PDB entry 7D7D | electron microscopy, 4.50 A resolution (low resolution: residue-level contacts below are approximate; hydrogen-bond / salt-bridge calls are withheld) | chains C and D of the 12 polymer chains in the assembly

# Chain C
Protein: DNA-directed RNA polymerase subunit beta
Organism: Escherichia coli 1-392-07_S4_C3
Notes: EC 2.7.7.6
Reference sequence: A0A080FHH4 (A0A080FHH4_ECOLX); residue numbers follow UniProt; this construct covers 1-1342
Sequence (1342 residues; numbered 1 to 1342; the number before each row is that of its first residue):
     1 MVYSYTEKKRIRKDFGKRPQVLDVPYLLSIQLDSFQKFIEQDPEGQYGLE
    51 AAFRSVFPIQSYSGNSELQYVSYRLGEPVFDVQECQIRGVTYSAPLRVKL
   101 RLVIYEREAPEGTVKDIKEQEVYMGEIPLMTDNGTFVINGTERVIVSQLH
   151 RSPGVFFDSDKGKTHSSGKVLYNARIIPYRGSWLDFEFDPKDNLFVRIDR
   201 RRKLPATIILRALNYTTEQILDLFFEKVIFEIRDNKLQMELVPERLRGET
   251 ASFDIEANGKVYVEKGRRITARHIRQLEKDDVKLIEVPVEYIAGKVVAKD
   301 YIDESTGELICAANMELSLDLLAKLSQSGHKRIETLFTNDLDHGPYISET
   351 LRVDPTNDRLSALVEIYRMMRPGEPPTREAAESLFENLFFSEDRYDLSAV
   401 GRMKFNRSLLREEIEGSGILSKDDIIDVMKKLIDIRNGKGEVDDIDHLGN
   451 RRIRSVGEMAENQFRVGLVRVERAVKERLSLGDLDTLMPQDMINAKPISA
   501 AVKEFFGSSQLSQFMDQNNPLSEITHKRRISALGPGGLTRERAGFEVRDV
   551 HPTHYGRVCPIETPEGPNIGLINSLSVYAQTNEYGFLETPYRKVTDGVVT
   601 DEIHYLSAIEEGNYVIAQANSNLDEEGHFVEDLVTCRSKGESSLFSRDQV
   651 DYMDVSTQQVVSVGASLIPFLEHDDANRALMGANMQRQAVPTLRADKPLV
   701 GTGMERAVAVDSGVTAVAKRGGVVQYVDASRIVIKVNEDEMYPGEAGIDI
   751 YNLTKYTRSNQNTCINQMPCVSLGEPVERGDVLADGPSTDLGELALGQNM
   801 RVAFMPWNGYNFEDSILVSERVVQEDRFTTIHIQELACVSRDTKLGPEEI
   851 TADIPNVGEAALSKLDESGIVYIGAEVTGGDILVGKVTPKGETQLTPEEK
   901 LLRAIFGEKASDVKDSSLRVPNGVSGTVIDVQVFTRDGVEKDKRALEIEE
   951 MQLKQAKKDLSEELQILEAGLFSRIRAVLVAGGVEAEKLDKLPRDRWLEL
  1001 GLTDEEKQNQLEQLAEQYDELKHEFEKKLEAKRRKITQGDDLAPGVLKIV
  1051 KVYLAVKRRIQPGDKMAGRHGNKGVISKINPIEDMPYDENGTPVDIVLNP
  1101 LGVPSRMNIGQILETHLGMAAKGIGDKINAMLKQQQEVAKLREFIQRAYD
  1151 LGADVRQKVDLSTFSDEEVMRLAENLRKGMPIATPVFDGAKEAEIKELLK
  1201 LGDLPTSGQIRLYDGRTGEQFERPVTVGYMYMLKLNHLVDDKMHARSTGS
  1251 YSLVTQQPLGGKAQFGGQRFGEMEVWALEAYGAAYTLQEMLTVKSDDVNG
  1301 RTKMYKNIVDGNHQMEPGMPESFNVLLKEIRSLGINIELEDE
Disordered / not traced: 1, 1342

# Chain D
Protein: DNA-directed RNA polymerase subunit beta'
Organism: Escherichia coli
Notes: EC 2.7.7.6
Reference sequence: D7Y6A2 (D7Y6A2_ECOLX); residues 1-1407 here = UniProt positions 1-1407
Sequence (1407 residues; numbered 1 to 1407; the number before each row is that of its first residue):
     1 MKDLLKFLKAQTKTEEFDAIKIALASPDMIRSWSFGEVKKPETINYRTFK
    51 PERDGLFCARIFGPVKDYECLCGKYKRLKHRGVICEKCGVEVTQTKVRRE
   101 RMGHIELASPTAHIWFLKSLPSRIGLLLDMPLRDIERVLYFESYVVIEGG
   151 MTNLERQQILTEEQYLDALEEFGDEFDAKMGAEAIQALLKSMDLEQECEQ
   201 LREELNETNSETKRKKLTKRIKLLEAFVQSGNKPEWMILTVLPVLPPDLR
   251 PLVPLDGGRFATSDLNDLYRRVINRNNRLKRLLDLAAPDIIVRNEKRMLQ
   301 EAVDALLDNGRRGRAITGSNKRPLKSLADMIKGKQGRFRQNLLGKRVDYS
   351 GRSVITVGPYLRLHQCGLPKKMALELFKPFIYGKLELRGLATTIKAAKKM
   401 VEREEAVVWDILDEVIREHPVLLNRAPTLHRLGIQAFEPVLIEGKAIQLH
   451 PLVCAAYNADFDGDQMAVHVPLTLEAQLEARALMMSTNNILSPANGEPII
   501 VPSQDVVLGLYYMTRDCVNAKGEGMVLTGPKEAERLYRSGLASLHARVKV
   551 RITEYEKDANGELVAKTSLKDTTVGRAILWMIVPKGLPYSIVNQALGKKA
   601 ISKMLNTCYRILGLKPTVIFADQIMYTGFAYAARSGASVGIDDMVIPEKK
   651 HEIISEAEAEVAEIQEQFQSGLVTAGERYNKVIDIWAAANDRVSKAMMDN
   701 LQTETVINRDGQEEKQVSFNSIYMMADSGARGSAAQIRQLAGMRGLMAKP
   751 DGSIIETPITANFREGLNVLQYFISTHGARKGLADTALKTANSGYLTRRL
   801 VDVAQDLVVTEDDCGTHEGIMMTPVIEGGDVKEPLRDRVLGRVTAEDVLK
   851 PGTADILVPRNTLLHEQWCDLLEENSVDAVKVRSVVSCDTDFGVCAHCYG
   901 RDLARGHIINKGEAIGVIAAQSIGEPGTQLTMRTFHIGGAASRAAAESSI
   951 QVKNKGSIKLSNVKSVVNSSGKLVITSRNTELKLIDEFGRTKESYKVPYG
  1001 AVLAKGDGEQVAGGETVANWDPHTMPVITEVSGFVRFTDMIDGQTITRQT
  1051 DELTGLSSLVVLDSAERTAGGKDLRPALKIVDAQGNDVLIPGTDMPAQYF
  1101 LPGKAIVQLEDGVQISSGDTLARIPQESGGTKDITGGLPRVADLFEARRP
  1151 KEPAILAEISGIVSFGKETKGKRRLVITPVDGSDPYEEMIPKWRQLNVFE
  1201 GERVERGDVISDGPEAPHDILRLRGVHAVTRYIVNEVQDVYRLQGVKIND
  1251 KHIEVIVRQMLRKATIVNAGSSDFLEGEQVEYSRVKIANRELEANGKVGA
  1301 TYSRDLLGITKASLATESFISAASFQETTRVLTEAAVAGKRDELRGLKEN
  1351 VIVGRLIPAGTGYAYHQDRMRRRAAGEAPAAPQVTAEDASASLAELLNAG
  1401 LGGSDNE
Disordered / not traced: 1-15, 933-947, 1127-1134, 1374-1407
Bound ions: Zn2+ site 1: C72, C88; Mg2+: D460, D464; Zn2+ site 2: C814, R883, C888, C895, C898

# Interface between chain C and chain D
Pairs across the interface - 244 pairs, chain C then chain D:
  F545(C) - D785(D)
  R548(C) - R780(D)
  D549(C) - R780(D)
  V550(C) - H777(D)
  V550(C) - R780(D)
  P552(C) - F773(D)
  Y555(C) - V769(D)
  P560(C) - T776(D)
  P560(C) - R780(D)
  I561(C) - T776(D)
  Q618(C) - V769(D)
  Q618(C) - L770(D)
  N620(C) - N768(D)
  L671(C) - Y772(D)
  E672(C) - G766(D)
  E672(C) - L767(D)
  H673(C) - F763(D)
  H673(C) - R764(D)
  H673(C) - E765(D)
  H673(C) - G766(D)
  D674(C) - Y772(D)
  D675(C) - Y772(D)
  A676(C) - T776(D)
  N677(C) - A779(D)
  N677(C) - L783(D)
  A679(C) - Y772(D)
  F804(C) - S638(D)
  M805(C) - A633(D)
  M805(C) - G636(D)
  P806(C) - A637(D)
  N808(C) - P359(D)
  N808(C) - A633(D)
  G809(C) - F629(D)
  Y810(C) - P359(D)
  Y810(C) - Y360(D)
  F812(C) - P451(D)
  F812(C) - D505(D)
  F812(C) - F629(D)
  E813(C) - D460(D)
  E813(C) - F461(D)
  E813(C) - Q504(D)
  D814(C) - F461(D)
  D814(C) - D462(D)
  S815(C) - V357(D)
  K844(C) - F49(D)
  Q1061(C) - K445(D)
  P1062(C) - A446(D)
  K1065(C) - D462(D)
  K1073(C) - D462(D)
  G1074(C) - D462(D)
  V1075(C) - I355(D)
  V1075(C) - F461(D)
  S1077(C) - T356(D)
  S1077(C) - V357(D)
  N1099(C) - D505(D)
  P1100(C) - A637(D)
  L1101(C) - Q504(D)
  L1101(C) - D505(D)
  L1101(C) - R731(D)
  P1104(C) - M725(D)
  P1104(C) - Q736(D)
  S1105(C) - R731(D)
  S1105(C) - Q736(D)
  R1106(C) - R731(D)
  M1107(C) - Q736(D)
  M1107(C) - Q739(D)
  M1107(C) - L740(D)
  M1107(C) - F763(D)
  H1116(C) - G640(D)
  H1116(C) - I641(D)
  F1187(C) - V769(D)
  F1187(C) - Y772(D)
  E1192(C) - I641(D)
  K1196(C) - D642(D)
  S1207(C) - D642(D)
  Q1209(C) - S638(D)
  E1219(C) - R634(D)
  F1221(C) - A633(D)
  F1221(C) - R634(D)
  E1222(C) - Y512(D)
  E1222(C) - R634(D)
  E1222(C) - S635(D)
  E1222(C) - G636(D)
  R1223(C) - S635(D)
  R1223(C) - G636(D)
  R1223(C) - D643(D)
  R1223(C) - F719(D)
  R1223(C) - S721(D)
  R1223(C) - M724(D)
  V1225(C) - S638(D)
  T1226(C) - S638(D)
  T1226(C) - V639(D)
  T1226(C) - G640(D)
  V1239(C) - K445(D)
  D1240(C) - K445(D)
  K1242(C) - R352(D)
  K1242(C) - Q465(D)
  M1243(C) - R352(D)
  M1243(C) - M372(D)
  M1243(C) - K445(D)
  H1244(C) - G351(D)
  H1244(C) - R352(D)
  H1244(C) - M372(D)
  A1245(C) - S350(D)
  A1245(C) - E375(D)
  A1245(C) - L376(D)
  R1246(C) - D348(D)
  R1246(C) - Y349(D)
  R1246(C) - S350(D)
  S1247(C) - D348(D)
  S1247(C) - Y349(D)
  S1247(C) - E375(D)
  T1248(C) - D348(D)
  G1249(C) - D348(D)
  Y1251(C) - D256(D)
  Y1251(C) - D348(D)
  S1252(C) - D256(D)
  L1253(C) - R99(D)
  L1253(C) - D256(D)
  V1254(C) - R99(D)
  V1254(C) - L249(D)
  V1254(C) - R337(D)
  Q1256(C) - R99(D)
  Q1257(C) - N341(D)
  Q1257(C) - K345(D)
  P1258(C) - R346(D)
  P1258(C) - D348(D)
  G1260(C) - R346(D)
  G1261(C) - R346(D)
  Q1264(C) - G257(D)
  Q1264(C) - G258(D)
  G1267(C) - R346(D)
  G1267(C) - V347(D)
  G1267(C) - S350(D)
  Q1268(C) - R346(D)
  Q1268(C) - V347(D)
  Q1268(C) - S350(D)
  Q1268(C) - G351(D)
  Q1268(C) - R352(D)
  Q1268(C) - H469(D)
  R1269(C) - Q340(D)
  R1269(C) - G344(D)
  R1269(C) - K345(D)
  R1269(C) - R346(D)
  F1270(C) - G344(D)
  F1270(C) - K345(D)
  M1273(C) - T428(D)
  M1273(C) - Q921(D)
  E1274(C) - N424(D)
  E1274(C) - A426(D)
  E1274(C) - T428(D)
  W1276(C) - V801(D)
  W1276(C) - V917(D)
  W1276(C) - Q921(D)
  W1276(C) - K1348(D)
  A1277(C) - T428(D)
  A1277(C) - H430(D)
  A1277(C) - I434(D)
  A1277(C) - Q921(D)
  E1279(C) - L1347(D)
  E1279(C) - I1357(D)
  A1280(C) - R431(D)
  A1280(C) - I918(D)
  Y1281(C) - R431(D)
  Y1281(C) - L432(D)
  Y1281(C) - L483(D)
  Y1281(C) - M484(D)
  Y1281(C) - N489(D)
  G1282(C) - E479(D)
  G1282(C) - G1360(D)
  G1282(C) - T1361(D)
  A1283(C) - E479(D)
  A1283(C) - M484(D)
  A1284(C) - E479(D)
  A1284(C) - T1361(D)
  A1284(C) - G1362(D)
  Y1285(C) - E479(D)
  Y1285(C) - L1356(D)
  Y1285(C) - T1361(D)
  T1286(C) - E479(D)
  Q1288(C) - L1356(D)
  E1289(C) - P471(D)
  E1289(C) - L472(D)
  E1289(C) - T473(D)
  E1289(C) - A476(D)
  M1290(C) - V347(D)
  L1291(C) - K345(D)
  L1291(C) - V1351(D)
  K1294(C) - V347(D)
  K1294(C) - D348(D)
  K1294(C) - Y349(D)
  K1294(C) - V470(D)
  K1294(C) - L472(D)
  S1295(C) - K345(D)
  M1304(C) - T473(D)
  I1308(C) - P379(D)
  I1308(C) - F380(D)
  V1309(C) - P379(D)
  V1309(C) - G383(D)
  H1313(C) - F380(D)
  H1313(C) - L472(D)
  H1313(C) - L474(D)
  M1315(C) - T473(D)
  M1319(C) - V1353(D)
  P1320(C) - I1352(D)
  P1320(C) - V1353(D)
  F1323(C) - L342(D)
  V1325(C) - R99(D)
  V1325(C) - R337(D)
  L1326(C) - L342(D)
  K1328(C) - L245(D)
  E1329(C) - M330(D)
  E1329(C) - R337(D)
  R1331(C) - W33(D)
  R1331(C) - M102(D)
  S1332(C) - P243(D)
  S1332(C) - L327(D)
  L1333(C) - W115(D)
  L1333(C) - L307(D)
  L1333(C) - L327(D)
  G1334(C) - A25(D)
  I1335(C) - I22(D)
  I1335(C) - A23(D)
  I1335(C) - A1336(D)
  N1336(C) - I22(D)
  N1336(C) - A23(D)
  N1336(C) - L24(D)
  N1336(C) - A25(D)
  N1336(C) - M29(D)
  N1336(C) - W33(D)
  I1337(C) - K21(D)
  I1337(C) - I22(D)
  E1338(C) - I20(D)
  E1338(C) - K21(D)
  E1338(C) - I22(D)
  E1338(C) - A23(D)
  L1339(C) - F17(D)
  L1339(C) - A19(D)
  E1340(C) - F17(D)
  E1340(C) - D18(D)
  E1340(C) - A19(D)
  E1340(C) - K21(D)
  D1341(C) - F17(D)
  D1341(C) - D18(D)
Interface residues without a listed pair, chain C (141 interface residues in all): H551, T563, I569, R637, S642, V660, W807, N811, G1063, I1109, I1112, L1113, P1224, L1259, G1271, V1275, L1278, T1292, D1296, Y1305, S1322
Interface residues without a listed pair, chain D (155 interface residues in all): E100, F338, L343, S353, V354, K371, Y382, R425, P427, Q448, A459, G463, A467, E475, Q477, S503, L508, A630, A632, N720, G732, R744, K781, A784, A914, R1341, G1354, A1359

# Summary
The interface between chain C and chain D involves 141 residues on one side and 155 on the other. C72(D) and
C88(D) form the Zn2+ site 1. D460(D) and D464(D) coordinate Mg2+.
Here chain C is DNA-directed RNA polymerase subunit beta (Escherichia coli 1-392-07_S4_C3) and chain D is
DNA-directed RNA polymerase subunit beta' (Escherichia coli). Entry 7D7D (CryoEM structure of gp45-dependent
transcription activation complex) was determined by electron microscopy (same publication as 7D7C).
